Entry 2HOS (X-ray diffraction, 1.90 A resolution); this record covers chains C and B of the 4 polymer chains in the assembly.

[Chain C]
Molecule: 21-nt DNA strand
Sequence (21 nucleotides; row label = number of the first residue in the row):
     1 TTTTGCCATG TAATCCCCGG A

[Chain B]
Molecule: Segmentation polarity homeobox protein engrailed
From: Drosophila melanogaster
Notes: fragment: engrailed homeodomain
UniProt: P02836 (HMEN_DROME); residues 0-60 here correspond to UniProt positions 453-513 (UniProt number = residue number + 453)
Amino-acid sequence (63 residues; row label = number of the first residue in the row; numbers below 1 keep their minus sign (Gly-2 is residue -2)):
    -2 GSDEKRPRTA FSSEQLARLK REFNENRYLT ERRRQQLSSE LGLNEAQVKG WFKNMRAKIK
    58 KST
Not modelled in the structure: -2 to 1, 60
Sequence notes: cloning artifact (-2 to -1); engineered mutation Val45 (Ile498 in P02836), Gly47 (Ile500 in P02836), Lys50 (Gln503 in P02836), Met52 (Lys505 in P02836)
Swiss-Prot annotation at these positions:
  - DNA-binding region: Glu1 to Thr60 (Homeobox)
What the authors report for this chain:
  - mutagenesis - I45V (4-6 degC), I47G (Tm change 5.3 degC): decreased stability
  - mutagenesis - K52M (Tm change 6.8 degC): increased stability

[How chain C and chain B interact]
Residue-residue contacts (10):
  DC17(C) - Arg31(B)  salt bridge to the phosphate
  DC17(C) - Lys46(B)  salt bridge to the phosphate
  DC18(C) - Tyr25(B)  phosphate contact
  DC18(C) - Arg53(B)  salt bridge to the phosphate
  DG19(C) - Tyr25(B)  hydrogen bond to the phosphate
  DG19(C) - Lys50(B)  base contact
  DG19(C) - Arg53(B)  salt bridge to the phosphate
  DG20(C) - Lys50(B)  hydrogen bond to the base
  DG20(C) - Lys57(B)  phosphate contact
  DA21(C) - Lys50(B)  base contact

[Overview]
The interface between chain C and chain B involves 5 residues on one side and 6 on the other, with 2 hydrogen
bonds and 4 salt bridges. Polar contacts include DG20(C)-Lys50(B), DG19(C)-Tyr25(B) and DC17(C)-Arg31(B). From
the paper: I45V and I47G of chain B reduce stability; K52M of chain B increases stability.
Here chain C is a 21-nt DNA strand and chain B is Segmentation polarity homeobox protein engrailed (Drosophila
melanogaster). Entry 2HOS (Phage-Selected Homeodomain Bound to Unmodified DNA) was determined by X-ray
diffraction together with 2HOT from the same study.
